Entry 8RCD (electron microscopy, 3.20 A resolution); this record covers chains G and I of the 9 polymer chains in the assembly.

[Chain G]
Molecule: DNA repair protein RAD51 homolog 1
Source organism: Homo sapiens
UniProt: Q06609 (RAD51_HUMAN); residues 1-339 here = UniProt positions 1-339
Sequence (339 residues; numbered 1 to 339; the number before each row is that of its first residue):
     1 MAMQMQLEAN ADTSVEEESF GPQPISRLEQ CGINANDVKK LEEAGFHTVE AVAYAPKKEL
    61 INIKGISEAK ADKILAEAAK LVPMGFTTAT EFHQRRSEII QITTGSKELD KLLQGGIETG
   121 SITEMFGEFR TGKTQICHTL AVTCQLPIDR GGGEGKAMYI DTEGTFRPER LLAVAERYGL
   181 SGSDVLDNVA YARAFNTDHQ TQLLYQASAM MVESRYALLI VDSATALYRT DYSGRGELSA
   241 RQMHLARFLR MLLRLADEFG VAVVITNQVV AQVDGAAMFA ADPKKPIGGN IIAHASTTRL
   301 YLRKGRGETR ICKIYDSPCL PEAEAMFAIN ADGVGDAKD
Disordered / not traced: 1-20, 274-282
Metal / ion sites: Ca2+ site 1: Thr134, Glu163 (together with ATP); Ca2+ site 2: Ala293, Ser296, Asp316 (together with ATP)
Residues lining bound ligands:
  - ATP (adenosine-5'-triphosphate), molecule 1: Glu128, Phe129, Arg130, Thr131, Gly132, Lys133, Thr134, Gln135, Glu163, Arg170, Arg310, Ile329, Asn330, Ala331
  - ATP, molecule 2: Ala293, His294, Ser296, Asp316, Ser317, Pro318, Cys319, Leu320, Pro321, Glu322
Reported in the primary citation:
  - binding site for the 23-nt DNA strand (chain I): Val273

[Chain I]
Molecule: 23-nt DNA strand
Sequence (23 nucleotides; numbered 1 to 23; the number before each row is that of its first residue):
     1 GGXATXCAXT GXTAXACXTG XGC
Modified / non-standard residues: 3DR (1',2'-dideoxyribofuranose-5'-phosphate) at position 3, 3DR (1',2'-dideoxyribofuranose-5'-phosphate) at position 6, 3DR (1',2'-dideoxyribofuranose-5'-phosphate) at position 9, 3DR (1',2'-dideoxyribofuranose-5'-phosphate) at position 12, 3DR (1',2'-dideoxyribofuranose-5'-phosphate) at position 15, 3DR (1',2'-dideoxyribofuranose-5'-phosphate) at position 18, 3DR (1',2'-dideoxyribofuranose-5'-phosphate) at position 21

[Chain G / chain I interface]
Contacting residue pairs - 18 pairs, chain G then chain I:
  Arg229(G) with 3DR_6(I), salt bridge to the phosphate
  Ser239(G) with 3DR_3(I), sugar contact
  Arg241(G) with DA4(I), hydrogen bond to the phosphate; DT5(I), salt bridge to the phosphate
  Gln242(G) with 3DR_3(I), phosphate contact; DA4(I), hydrogen bond to the phosphate
  Val270(G) with 3DR_6(I), phosphate contact; DC7(I), phosphate contact
  Ala271(G) with DC7(I), phosphate contact
  Val273(G) with DC7(I), base contact
  Lys285(G) with DT5(I), base contact
  Ile287(G) with DT5(I), phosphate contact
  Gly288(G) with DA4(I), phosphate contact; DT5(I), hydrogen bond to the phosphate
  Gly289(G) with DA4(I), phosphate contact; DT5(I), phosphate contact
  Asn290(G) with DA4(I), hydrogen bond to the phosphate
  Ile291(G) with DA4(I), phosphate contact
Also at the interface, not in a pair above, chain G (16 interface residues in all): Leu238, Met243, Pro286

[Overview]
The interface between chain G and chain I involves 16 residues on one side and 5 on the other; the contacts
include 4 hydrogen bonds and 2 salt bridges. Polar pairs include Arg241(G)-DA4(I), Gln242(G)-DA4(I) and
Gly288(G)-DT5(I). Chain G binds ATP. From the paper: a binding site for the 23-nt DNA strand (chain I) at
Val273(G).
Here chain G is DNA repair protein RAD51 homolog 1 (Homo sapiens) and chain I is a 23-nt DNA strand. Entry
8RCD (RAD51 nucleoprotein filament on abasic single-stranded DNA) was determined by electron microscopy
together with 8RCF from the same study.
